8GAN - chains A and L of the 16 polymer chains in the assembly; structure by electron microscopy, 3.26 A resolution.

[Chain A]
Protein: Cas7
Organism: Neisseria lactamica
UniProtKB: A0A378VEU0 (A0A378VEU0_NEILA); residue numbers follow UniProt; this construct covers 2-283
Amino-acid sequence (283 residues; row label = number of the first residue in the row):
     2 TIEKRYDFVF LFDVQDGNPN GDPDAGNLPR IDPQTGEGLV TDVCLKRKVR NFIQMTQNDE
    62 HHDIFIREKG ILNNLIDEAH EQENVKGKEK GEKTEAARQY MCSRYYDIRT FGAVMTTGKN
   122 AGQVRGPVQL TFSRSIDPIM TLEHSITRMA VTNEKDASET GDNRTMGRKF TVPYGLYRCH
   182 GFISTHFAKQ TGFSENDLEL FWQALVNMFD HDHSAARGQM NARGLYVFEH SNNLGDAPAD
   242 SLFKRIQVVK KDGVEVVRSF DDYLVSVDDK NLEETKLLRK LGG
Differences from the reference sequence: expression tag (284)

[Chain L]
Molecule: Target strand DNA
Sequence (53 nucleotides; row label = number of the first residue in the row):
     7 AGGAGGGCGA GGGCGATGCC ACCTACGGCA AGCTGACCCT GAAGTTCATC TGC

[Chain A / chain L interface]
Pairs across the interface (21; chain A residue first):
  Asp25(A) with DC29(L), hydrogen bond to the base
  Val115(A) with DC32(L), base contact
  Thr117(A) with DC32(L), hydrogen bond to the base
  Thr118(A) with DC32(L), phosphate contact
  Ser146(A) with DT23(L), base contact
  Arg149(A) with DG24(L), base contact; DC25(L), base contact
  Thr153(A) with DC25(L), sugar contact
  Asn154(A) with DC26(L), hydrogen bond to the phosphate
  Lys156(A) with DC25(L), sugar contact
  Asp163(A) with DG21(L), hydrogen bond to the base
  Arg165(A) with DG21(L), base contact; DA22(L), sugar contact
  Thr166(A) with DG24(L), base contact
  Met167(A) with DA22(L), base contact; DT23(L), hydrogen bond to the base; DG24(L), hydrogen bond to the base
  Gly168(A) with DT23(L), hydrogen bond to the sugar; DG24(L), base contact
  Arg169(A) with DT23(L), base contact; DG24(L), base contact
Other interface residues (no listed pair), chain A (17 interface residues in all): Asn74, Ala158
Other interface residues (no listed pair), chain L (9 interface residues in all): DG33

[Summary]
The interface between chain A and chain L involves 17 residues on one side and 9 on the other, with 7 hydrogen
bonds. Polar pairs include Asp25(A)-DC29(L), Thr117(A)-DC32(L) and Asp163(A)-DG21(L).
Chain A is Cas7 (Neisseria lactamica) and chain L is Target strand DNA; the structure, Exploiting Activation
and Inactivation Mechanisms in Type I-C CRISPR-Cas3 for Genome Editing Applications, was determined by
electron microscopy (same publication as 8G9S, 8G9T, 8G9U, 8GAF and 8GAM).
